PDB entry 8JII | electron microscopy, 3.17 A resolution | chains B and S of the 5 polymer chains in the assembly

== Chain B ==
Name: Guanine nucleotide-binding protein G(I)/G(S)/G(T) subunit beta-1
Organism: Homo sapiens
Reference sequence: P62873 (GBB1_HUMAN); residue numbers follow UniProt; this construct covers 2-340
Sequence (356 residues; numbered -15 to 340; the number before each row is that of its first residue; numbers below 1 keep their minus sign (Met-15 is residue -15)):
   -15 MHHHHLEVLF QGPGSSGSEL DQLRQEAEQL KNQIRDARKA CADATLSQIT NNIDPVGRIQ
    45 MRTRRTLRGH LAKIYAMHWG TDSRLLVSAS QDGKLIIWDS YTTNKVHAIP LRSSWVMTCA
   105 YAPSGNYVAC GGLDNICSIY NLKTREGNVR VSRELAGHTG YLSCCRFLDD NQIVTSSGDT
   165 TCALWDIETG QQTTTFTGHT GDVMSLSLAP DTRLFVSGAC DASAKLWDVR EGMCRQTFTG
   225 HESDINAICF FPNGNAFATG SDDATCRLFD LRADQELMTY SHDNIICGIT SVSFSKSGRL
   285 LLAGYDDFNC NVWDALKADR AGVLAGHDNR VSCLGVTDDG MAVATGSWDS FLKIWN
Disordered / not traced: -15 to 0
Sequence notes: initiating methionine (-15); expression tag (-14 to 1)
Swiss-Prot annotation at these positions:
  - modified residue: Ser2 (N-acetylserine), His266 (Phosphohistidine)
  - natural variant: Leu30 (L30F: In MRD42; uncertain significance), Arg52 (R52G: In MRD42), Gly64 (G64V: In MRD42), Asp76 (D76E: In MRD42; D76G: In MRD42), Gly77 (G77S: In MRD42), Lys78 (K78R: In MRD42), Ile80 (I80N: In MRD42; I80T: In MRD42), His91 (H91R: In MRD42; uncertain significance), Ala92 (A92T: In MRD42), Pro94 (P94S: In MRD42), Leu95 (L95P: In MRD42), Arg96 (R96L: In MRD42), 5 further natural variant entries in UniProt

== Chain S ==
Name: scFv16
Organism: Mus musculus
Notes: antibody fragment or engineered binder
Sequence (266 residues; numbered 1 to 266; the number before each row is that of its first residue):
     1 DVQLVESGGG LVQPGGSRKL SCSASGFAFS SFGMHWVRQA PEKGLEWVAY ISSGSGTIYY
    61 ADTVKGRFTI SRDDPKNTLF LQMTSLRSED TAMYYCVRSI YYYGSSPFDF WGQGTTLTVS
   121 SGGGGSGGGG SGGGGSDIVM TQATSSVPVT PGESVSISCR SSKSLLHSNG NTYLYWFLQR
   181 PGQSPQLLIY RMSNLASGVP DRFSGSGSGT AFTLTISRLE AEDVGVYYCM QHLEYPLTFG
   241 AGTKLELKAA AENLYFQGHH HHHHHH
Disordered / not traced: 1, 122-135, 248-266
Cystine bridges: Cys159-Cys229

== How chain B and chain S interact ==
Residue-residue contacts (10; chain B residue first):
  Arg68(B) with Tyr103(S)
  Leu69(B) with Tyr103(S), hydrophobic
  Val90(B) with Tyr102(S), hydrophobic
  Arg129(B) with Val2(S); Arg98(S), hydrogen bond (backbone-side chain); Phe110(S)
  Glu130(B) with Gly26(S); Phe27(S); Ala28(S), hydrogen bond (backbone-backbone)
  Gly131(B) with Phe32(S)
Also at the interface, not in a pair above, chain B (9 interface residues in all): Asp83, His91, Asn132
Also at the interface, not in a pair above, chain S (10 interface residues in all): Ile100

== In short ==
Chain B and chain S form an interface of 9 and 10 residues respectively; the contacts include 2 hydrogen
bonds. Polar pairs include Arg129(B)-Arg98(S) and Glu130(B)-Ala28(S).
Here chain B is Guanine nucleotide-binding protein G(I)/G(S)/G(T) subunit beta-1 (Homo sapiens) and chain S is
scFv16 (Mus musculus). Entry 8JII (Cryo-EM structure of compound 9n and niacin bound ketone body receptor
HCAR2-Gi signaling complex) was determined by electron microscopy (same publication as 8JHY, 8JIL and 8JIM).
